Entry 4GP5 (X-ray diffraction, 2.70 A resolution); this record covers chains A and B of the 3 polymer chains in the assembly.

[Chain A]
Molecule: Cytochrome c oxidase subunit 1
Source organism: Thermus thermophilus
Notes: EC 1.9.3.1
UniProt: Q5SJ79 (COX1_THET8); residues 2-562 here = UniProt positions 2-562
Chain sequence (568 residues; numbered -5 to 562; the number before each row is that of its first residue; numbers below 1 keep their minus sign (Met-5 is residue -5)):
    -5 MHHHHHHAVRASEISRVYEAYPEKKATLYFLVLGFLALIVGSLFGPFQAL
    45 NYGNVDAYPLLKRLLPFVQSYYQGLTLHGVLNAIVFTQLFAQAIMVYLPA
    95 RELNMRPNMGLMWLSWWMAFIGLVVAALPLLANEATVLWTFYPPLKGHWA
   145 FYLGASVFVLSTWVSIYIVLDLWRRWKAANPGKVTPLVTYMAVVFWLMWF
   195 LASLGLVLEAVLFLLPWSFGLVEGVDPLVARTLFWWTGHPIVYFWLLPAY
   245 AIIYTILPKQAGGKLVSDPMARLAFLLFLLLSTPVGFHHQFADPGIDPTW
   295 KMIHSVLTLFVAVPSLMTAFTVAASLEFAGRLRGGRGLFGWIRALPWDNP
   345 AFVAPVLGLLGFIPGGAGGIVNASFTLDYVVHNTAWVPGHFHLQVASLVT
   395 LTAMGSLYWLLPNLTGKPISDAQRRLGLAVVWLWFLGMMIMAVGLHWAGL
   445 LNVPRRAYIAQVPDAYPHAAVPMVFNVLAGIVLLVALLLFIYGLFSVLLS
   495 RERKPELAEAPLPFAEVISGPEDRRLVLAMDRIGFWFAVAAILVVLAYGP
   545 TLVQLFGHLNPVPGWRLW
Not modelled in the structure: -5 to 8, 513-514
Construct notes: expression tag (-5 to 1); engineered mutation Trp133 (Tyr in Q5SJ79)
Bound ions: heme Fe: His72, His386; Cu ion: His233, His282, His283 (together with peroxide ion); heme-as Fe: His384 (together with peroxide ion)
Ligand contacts:
  - heme-as (HAS): Trp133, Thr134, Trp229, His233, Val236, Tyr237, Trp239, Leu240, Tyr244, His282, His283, Thr302, Ala306, Ser309, Leu310, Thr312, Ala313, Val316, Ala317, Leu320, Trp335, Ile336, Trp341, Val350, Leu353, Leu354, Phe356, Ile357, Gly360, Gly363, Ile364, Asn366, Ala367, Asp372, His376, Asn377, Val381, His384, Phe385, Gln388, Val389, Val393, Arg449, Arg450
  - heme (HEM): Leu32, Ser36, Gly39, Pro40, Gln42, Ala43, Tyr46, Tyr65, Leu69, His72, Gly73, Asn76, Ala77, Phe80, Thr81, Leu132, Trp133, Pro382, Phe385, His386, Val389, Ala390, Thr394, Trp428, Met432, Met435, Arg449, Arg450, Ala451, Leu477, Leu481
  - peroxide ion (PER): His233, Val236, His282, His283, His384
Swiss-Prot annotation at these positions:
  - binding site (Fe(II)-heme a): His72, His386
  - binding site (Cu cation): His233, Tyr237, His282, His283
  - binding site (heme a3): His384
  - cross-link: His233 to Tyr237 (1'-histidyl-3'-tyrosine (His-Tyr))
From the paper describing this entry:
  - mutagenesis - Y133W (5-fold), Y133W/T231F (5-fold): decreased binding to NO
  - mutagenesis - Y133W, Y133W/T231F: decreased catalytic activity
  - contacts within the chain: Leu200-Thr231 (hydrogen bond)
  - Cu ion coordination: His282
  - mutagenesis - T231F: unchanged binding to NO

[Chain B]
Molecule: Cytochrome c oxidase subunit 2
Source organism: Thermus thermophilus
Notes: EC 1.9.3.1
UniProt: Q5SJ80 (COX2_THET8); residues 1-168 here = UniProt positions 1-168
Chain sequence (168 residues; row label = number of the first residue in the row):
     1 MVDEHKAHKAILAYEKGWLAFSLAMLFVFIALIAYTLATHTAGVIPAGKL
    51 ERVDPTTVRQEGPWADPAQAVVQTGPNQYTVYVLAFAFGYQPNPIEVPQG
   101 AEIVFKITSPDVIHGFHVEGTNINVEVLPGEVSTVRYTFKRPGEYRIICN
   151 QYCGLGHQNMFGTIVVKE
Not modelled in the structure: 1-2
Bound ions: dinuclear copper ion: His114, Cys149, Gln151, Cys153, His157, Met160
Swiss-Prot annotation at these positions:
  - binding site (Cu cation): His114, Cys149, Cys153, His157

[Chain A / chain B interface]
Pairs across the interface - 122 pairs, chain A then chain B:
  Ser64(A) with Leu155(B)
  Tyr66(A) with Tyr152(B), hydrophobic; Leu155(B), hydrophobic; His157(B); Gln158(B), hydrogen bond
  Thr130(A) with Tyr152(B), hydrogen bond (backbone-side chain)
  Leu132(A) with Tyr152(B), hydrophobic
  Tyr136(A) with Gln151(B)
  Pro137(A) with Ile113(B)
  Pro138(A) with Asp111(B); Val112(B); Pro129(B), hydrophobic
  Leu139(A) with Tyr152(B), hydrophobic
  Pro221(A) with Leu128(B), hydrophobic; Pro129(B)
  Leu222(A) with Leu50(B), hydrophobic; Leu128(B), hydrophobic
  Arg225(A) with Ile113(B); Glu126(B), salt bridge; Gln151(B)
  Lys258(A) with Glu4(B), salt bridge
  Val260(A) with His8(B), hydrogen bond (backbone-side chain); Ile11(B), hydrophobic
  Ser261(A) with Leu12(B)
  Met264(A) with Glu15(B); Leu19(B), hydrophobic
  Phe285(A) with Pro46(B)
  Ala286(A) with Pro46(B); Asn124(B); Val125(B); Glu126(B), hydrogen bond (backbone-backbone)
  Asp287(A) with Pro46(B); Glu126(B)
  Pro288(A) with Glu126(B); Leu128(B); Glu131(B); Val132(B); Ser133(B)
  Gly289(A) with Ala47(B); Gly48(B); Lys49(B); Leu50(B)
  Ile290(A) with Gly48(B), hydrogen bond (backbone-backbone)
  Asp291(A) with Gly48(B)
  Pro292(A) with Gly48(B)
  Lys295(A) with Pro46(B)
  Met296(A) with Ile30(B); Ile33(B), hydrophobic; Leu37(B), hydrophobic
  Val300(A) with Ile30(B), hydrophobic
  Leu303(A) with Leu26(B); Ile30(B), hydrophobic; Ile33(B), hydrophobic
  Phe304(A) with Phe27(B), hydrophobic
  Val307(A) with Leu23(B), hydrophobic; Leu26(B), hydrophobic
  Leu310(A) with Trp18(B), hydrogen bond (backbone-side chain); Ser22(B); Leu26(B), hydrophobic
  Met311(A) with Glu15(B); Leu19(B), hydrophobic
  Phe314(A) with Ile11(B); Glu15(B); Trp18(B)
  Thr315(A) with Glu15(B), hydrogen bond
  Ala318(A) with Ile11(B), hydrophobic
  Phe322(A) with Glu4(B)
  Ser368(A) with Ile33(B)
  Phe369(A) with Ile33(B), hydrophobic; Leu37(B), hydrophobic; Ile45(B), hydrophobic
  Thr370(A) with Thr36(B), hydrogen bond; Ile45(B)
  Tyr373(A) with Val44(B), hydrophobic; Ile45(B); Pro46(B); Asn122(B); Asn124(B), hydrogen bond (backbone-side chain)
  Val374(A) with Asn122(B)
  His376(A) with Asn124(B), hydrogen bond (backbone-side chain); Glu126(B), salt bridge; Asn150(B), hydrogen bond (backbone-side chain)
  Asn377(A) with Glu126(B), hydrogen bond; Asn150(B), hydrogen bond; Gln151(B)
  Thr378(A) with His117(B)
  Asn446(A) with His117(B); Glu119(B); Gly120(B); Ile148(B)
  Arg449(A) with His157(B)
  Arg450(A) with Gln151(B), hydrogen bond; His157(B), hydrogen bond (backbone-side chain)
  Ala451(A) with His157(B)
  Tyr452(A) with Gln158(B)
  Gln455(A) with Gln158(B)
  Val456(A) with Gln158(B); Asn159(B)
  Ala459(A) with Arg146(B), hydrogen bond (backbone-side chain)
  Tyr460(A) with Arg146(B); Phe161(B)
  Ile512(A) with Glu4(B); His8(B)
  Pro515(A) with His8(B)
  Gln548(A) with Leu50(B)
  Leu549(A) with Leu50(B), hydrophobic
  His552(A) with Arg52(B)
  Asn554(A) with Arg52(B); Val53(B), hydrogen bond (side chain-backbone); Gly130(B), hydrogen bond (side chain-backbone)
  Val556(A) with Pro55(B), hydrophobic; Pro129(B); Gly130(B)
  Pro557(A) with Thr56(B)
  Trp559(A) with Pro110(B); Asp111(B), hydrogen bond (side chain-backbone); Val112(B), hydrophobic
  Leu561(A) with Val112(B), hydrophobic; Cys153(B); Gly154(B); Leu155(B), hydrogen bond (backbone-backbone)
  Trp562(A) with Leu155(B), hydrophobic
Other interface residues (no listed pair), chain A (70 interface residues in all): Val131, Ser299, Ile364, Asp372, Leu445, Pro448, Ile453
Other interface residues (no listed pair), chain B (62 interface residues in all): Ala7, Tyr14, Phe29, Ala34, Ala87, Phe88, Cys149

[Overview]
The interface between chain A and chain B involves 70 residues on one side and 62 on the other; the contacts
include 20 hydrogen bonds and 3 salt bridges. Polar contacts include Arg225(A)-Glu126(B), Lys258(A)-Glu4(B)
and His376(A)-Glu126(B). From the paper: Y133W and Y133W/T231F of chain A reduce binding to NO; Cu ion
coordination by His282(A).
Chain A is Cytochrome c oxidase subunit 1 and chain B is Cytochrome c oxidase subunit 2, both from Thermus
thermophilus; the structure, Structure of Recombinant Cytochrome ba3 Oxidase mutant Y133W from Thermus
thermophilus, was determined by X-ray diffraction (same publication as 4GP4 and 4GP8).
